1YKN - chains I and J of the 12 polymer chains in the assembly; structure by X-ray diffraction, 2.06 A resolution.

[Chain I]
Protein: Protocatechuate 3,4-dioxygenase alpha chain
From: Pseudomonas putida
Notes: EC 1.13.11.3
UniProtKB: P00436 (PCXA_PSEPU); residues 1-200 here = UniProt positions 1-200
Amino-acid sequence (200 residues; row label = number of the first residue in the row):
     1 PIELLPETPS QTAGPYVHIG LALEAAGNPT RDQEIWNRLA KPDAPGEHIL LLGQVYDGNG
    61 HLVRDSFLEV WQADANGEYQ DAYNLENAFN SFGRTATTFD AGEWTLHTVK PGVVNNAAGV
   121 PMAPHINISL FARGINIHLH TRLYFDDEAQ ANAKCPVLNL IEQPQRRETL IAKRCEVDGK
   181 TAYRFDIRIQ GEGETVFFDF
Small-molecule neighbours: 3,4-dihydroxybenzoic acid (DHB): Thr12, Gly14, Pro15, Arg133, Gly134

[Chain J]
Protein: Protocatechuate 3,4-dioxygenase beta chain
From: Pseudomonas putida
Notes: EC 1.13.11.3
UniProtKB: P00437 (PCXB_PSEPU); residues 301-538 here correspond to UniProt positions 1-238 (UniProt number = residue number - 300)
Amino-acid sequence (238 residues; row label = number of the first residue in the row):
   301 PAQDNSRFVI RDRNWHPKAL TPDYKTSIAR SPRQALVSIP QSISETTGPN FSHLGFGAHD
   361 HDLLLNFNNG GLPIGERIIV AGRVVDQYGK PVPNTLVEMW QANAGGRERH KNDRYLAPLD
   421 PNFGGVGRCL TDSDGYYSFR TIKPGPYPWR NGPNDWRPAH IHFGISGPSI ATKLITQLYF
   481 EGDPLIPMCP IVKSIANPEA VQQLIAKLDM NNANPMDCLA YRFDIVLRGQ RKTHFENC
Modified positions: Cys429 (s,s-(2-hydroxyethyl)thiocysteine; CME)
Differences from the reference sequence: engineered mutation Glu408 (Tyr108 in P00437); modified residue (429)
Metal / ion sites: Fe ion: Tyr447, His460, His462 (together with 3,4-dihydroxybenzoic acid)
Small-molecule neighbours: 3,4-dihydroxybenzoic acid (DHB): Tyr324, Thr326, Tyr447, Trp449, Arg457, His460, His462, Gln477, Ile491

[Chain I / chain J interface]
Contacting residue pairs (161):
  Leu4(I) - Val309(J)  hydrophobic
  Leu4(I) - Gln387(J)
  Leu4(I) - Tyr388(J)
  Leu5(I) - Gln387(J)  hydrogen bond (backbone-side chain)
  Pro6(I) - Trp315(J)  hydrophobic
  Pro6(I) - Gln503(J)  hydrogen bond (backbone-side chain)
  Pro6(I) - Val526(J)
  Glu7(I) - Arg311(J)  salt bridge
  Glu7(I) - Trp315(J)  hydrogen bond (backbone-side chain)
  Glu7(I) - His316(J)  salt bridge
  Glu7(I) - Gln387(J)
  Glu7(I) - Leu474(J)
  Glu7(I) - Gln503(J)  hydrogen bond (backbone-side chain)
  Glu7(I) - Val526(J)
  Glu7(I) - Arg528(J)
  Thr8(I) - His316(J)
  Thr8(I) - Leu474(J)
  Thr8(I) - Thr476(J)
  Thr8(I) - Gln503(J)
  Thr8(I) - Leu504(J)
  Thr8(I) - Ile525(J)
  Thr8(I) - Val526(J)  hydrogen bond (side chain-backbone)
  Pro9(I) - Trp315(J)
  Pro9(I) - His316(J)
  Pro9(I) - Thr476(J)  hydrogen bond (backbone-side chain)
  Pro9(I) - Ile495(J)  hydrophobic
  Pro9(I) - Ala500(J)
  Pro9(I) - Leu504(J)
  Ser10(I) - His316(J)  hydrogen bond (backbone-side chain)
  Ser10(I) - Pro317(J)
  Ser10(I) - Ile475(J)
  Gln11(I) - Ile475(J)  hydrogen bond (backbone-backbone)
  Gln11(I) - Thr476(J)
  Gln11(I) - Gln477(J)
  Gln11(I) - Tyr479(J)  hydrogen bond
  Gln11(I) - Ile491(J)
  Gln11(I) - Val492(J)
  Gln11(I) - Ser494(J)
  Gln11(I) - Ile495(J)
  Gln11(I) - Leu504(J)
  Thr12(I) - Tyr324(J)
  Thr12(I) - His462(J)
  Thr12(I) - Gln477(J)  hydrogen bond (backbone-side chain)
  Thr12(I) - Ile491(J)
  Ala13(I) - Trp400(J)
  Ala13(I) - His462(J)
  Tyr16(I) - Trp400(J)
  Tyr16(I) - Glu408(J)
  Tyr16(I) - His410(J)
  Tyr16(I) - Asn412(J)  hydrogen bond (side chain-backbone)
  Tyr16(I) - Asp413(J)
  Val17(I) - Trp400(J)  hydrophobic
  Ile19(I) - Trp400(J)
  Ile19(I) - Arg409(J)
  Ile19(I) - His410(J)
  Ile19(I) - Gly425(J)
  Ile19(I) - Val426(J)
  Gly20(I) - Trp400(J)
  Gly20(I) - Val426(J)
  Leu21(I) - Glu398(J)
  Leu21(I) - Trp400(J)  hydrophobic
  Leu21(I) - Ile475(J)  hydrophobic
  Ala26(I) - Lys411(J)  hydrogen bond (backbone-side chain)
  Asn28(I) - Arg409(J)  hydrogen bond (side chain-backbone)
  Arg31(I) - Val426(J)
  Arg31(I) - Arg428(J)
  Gln33(I) - Leu354(J)
  Gln33(I) - Gly355(J)  hydrogen bond (side chain-backbone)
  Gln33(I) - Arg428(J)  hydrogen bond (backbone-side chain)
  Glu34(I) - Arg428(J)  salt bridge
  Ile35(I) - Phe351(J)  hydrophobic
  Asp57(I) - Ala329(J)
  Gly58(I) - Ala329(J)  hydrogen bond (backbone-backbone)
  Val63(I) - Arg330(J)
  Asp65(I) - Arg330(J)  salt bridge
  Glu69(I) - Lys473(J)  salt bridge
  Trp71(I) - Ser344(J)
  Trp71(I) - Thr347(J)  hydrogen bond
  Trp71(I) - Gly348(J)
  Trp71(I) - Pro349(J)
  Trp71(I) - Ile470(J)  hydrophobic
  Glu78(I) - Pro301(J)
  Tyr79(I) - Pro301(J)
  Tyr79(I) - Ala302(J)  hydrogen bond (backbone-backbone)
  Tyr79(I) - Ile343(J)  hydrophobic
  Tyr79(I) - Ser344(J)  hydrogen bond
  Asp81(I) - Pro301(J)
  Asp81(I) - Ala302(J)
  Asp81(I) - Gly348(J)
  Asp81(I) - Pro349(J)
  Asp81(I) - Asn350(J)  hydrogen bond (backbone-backbone)
  Ala82(I) - Asn350(J)
  Tyr83(I) - Asn350(J)  hydrogen bond (backbone-backbone)
  Tyr83(I) - Phe351(J)  hydrophobic
  Tyr83(I) - His353(J)
  Phe92(I) - Pro349(J)  hydrophobic
  Phe92(I) - Phe351(J)  hydrophobic
  Arg94(I) - Glu398(J)  salt bridge
  Arg94(I) - Lys473(J)
  Phe99(I) - Asn412(J)
  Asn115(I) - Ile343(J)
  Ala117(I) - Asp304(J)
  Ala117(I) - Arg307(J)
  Ala117(I) - Gln341(J)
  Ala117(I) - Asn537(J)  hydrogen bond (backbone-side chain)
  Ala118(I) - Asn537(J)
  Met122(I) - Ser342(J)
  His125(I) - Ser344(J)  hydrogen bond
  Asn127(I) - Ser344(J)
  Phe131(I) - Lys473(J)
  Phe131(I) - Ile475(J)  hydrophobic
  Ala132(I) - Arg330(J)
  Arg133(I) - Tyr324(J)
  Arg133(I) - Thr326(J)
  Arg133(I) - Arg330(J)  hydrogen bond (backbone-side chain)
  Gly134(I) - Tyr324(J)  hydrogen bond (backbone-side chain)
  Gly134(I) - Thr326(J)
  Gly134(I) - Ser327(J)
  Ile135(I) - Arg330(J)
  Asn136(I) - Pro317(J)
  Asn136(I) - Lys318(J)  hydrogen bond (side chain-backbone)
  Asn136(I) - Ala319(J)  hydrogen bond (side chain-backbone)
  Asn136(I) - Thr321(J)  hydrogen bond
  Asn136(I) - Tyr324(J)
  Ile137(I) - Arg313(J)
  Ile137(I) - His316(J)
  Ile137(I) - Pro317(J)
  His138(I) - Arg311(J)
  His138(I) - Lys473(J)
  His140(I) - Arg311(J)
  Arg142(I) - Ser342(J)
  Arg142(I) - Ser344(J)
  Arg142(I) - Glu345(J)  salt bridge
  Val157(I) - Ile339(J)  hydrophobic
  Leu160(I) - Ile339(J)  hydrophobic
  Leu160(I) - Pro340(J)
  Arg166(I) - Gln334(J)
  Ile189(I) - Arg330(J)
  Ile189(I) - Pro332(J)
  Gln190(I) - Ile328(J)  hydrogen bond (side chain-backbone)
  Gln190(I) - Ala329(J)
  Gln190(I) - Ser331(J)  hydrogen bond (side chain-backbone)
  Gln190(I) - Arg333(J)
  Glu194(I) - Pro332(J)
  Glu194(I) - Arg333(J)  hydrogen bond (side chain-backbone)
  Glu194(I) - Gln334(J)  hydrogen bond (side chain-backbone)
  Val196(I) - Val337(J)  hydrophobic
  Phe197(I) - Pro332(J)  hydrophobic
  Phe197(I) - Leu336(J)
  Phe197(I) - Val337(J)  hydrogen bond (backbone-backbone)
  Phe198(I) - Val337(J)
  Phe198(I) - Ile339(J)  hydrophobic
  Asp199(I) - Arg313(J)  salt bridge
  Asp199(I) - Val337(J)  hydrogen bond (backbone-backbone)
  Asp199(I) - Ser338(J)
  Asp199(I) - Ile339(J)  hydrogen bond (backbone-backbone)
  Phe200(I) - Ile339(J)
  Phe200(I) - Gln341(J)  hydrogen bond (backbone-side chain)
  Phe200(I) - Glu345(J)
  Phe200(I) - Ala471(J)  hydrophobic
  Phe200(I) - Arg528(J)  hydrogen bond (backbone-side chain)
Interface residues without a listed pair, chain I (71 interface residues in all): Gly14, Gly27, Pro29, Asn59, Asn84, Val114, Asn116, Leu139, Ile161
Interface residues without a listed pair, chain J (86 interface residues in all): Ile310, Ala335, Asp360, Phe367, Asp386, Gly389, Leu396, Gln401, Gly424, Asp524, Leu527, Glu536

[Overview]
71 residues of chain I and 86 residues of chain J are in contact, with 37 hydrogen bonds and 8 salt bridges.
Among the polar pairs are Glu7(I)-Arg311(J), Glu7(I)-His316(J) and Glu34(I)-Arg428(J). 3,4-dihydroxybenzoic
acid is bound between chain I and chain J.
Here chain I is Protocatechuate 3,4-dioxygenase alpha chain and chain J is Protocatechuate 3,4-dioxygenase
beta chain, both from Pseudomonas putida. Entry 1YKN (Protocatechuate 3,4-dioxygenase Y408E mutant bound to
DHB) was determined by X-ray diffraction together with 1YKK, 1YKL, 1YKM, 1YKO and 1YKP from the same study.
